PDB entry 7KPP | X-ray diffraction, 1.45 A resolution | chain A

Chain A:
Molecule: Acetyltransferase PA3944
From: Pseudomonas aeruginosa
Notes: EC 2.3.1.-
Reference sequence: Q9HX72 (ATSE3_PSEAE); residues 1-192 here = UniProt positions 1-192
Chain sequence (194 residues; each row starts with the number of its first residue; numbers below 1 keep their minus sign (Gly-1 is residue -1)):
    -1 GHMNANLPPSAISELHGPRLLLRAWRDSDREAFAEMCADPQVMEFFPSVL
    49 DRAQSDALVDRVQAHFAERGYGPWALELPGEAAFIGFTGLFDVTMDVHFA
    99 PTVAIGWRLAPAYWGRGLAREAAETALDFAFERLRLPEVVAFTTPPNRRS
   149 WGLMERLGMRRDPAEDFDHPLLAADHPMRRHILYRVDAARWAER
Disordered / not traced: -1 to 8
Modified positions: Cys35 (S-oxy cysteine; CSX)
Sequence notes: expression tag (-1 to 0); engineered mutation Ala102 (Glu in Q9HX72)
Ligand contacts: coenzyme A (COA): Arg17, Val40, Phe44, Trp105, Arg106, Leu107, Tyr111, Trp112, Gly113, Arg114, Gly115, Leu116, Ala117, Arg118, Phe140, Thr141, Asn145, Arg147, Ser148, Leu151, Arg154
Swiss-Prot annotation at these positions:
  - binding site (CoA): Trp105 to Leu107, Gly113, Asn145, Gly150 to Met152
Reported in the primary citation:
  - conformationally variable residues (side-chain flip): Phe89
  - binding site for unknown atom or ion: Ile103, Phe140 (from molecular simulation)
  - catalytic residues: Ser148
  - mutagenesis - S148A: abolished catalytic activity
  - catalytic residues: Thr141, Asn145 (proposed by the authors, not directly observed)

Summary:
Chain A binds coenzyme A. Curated annotation (UniProt) lists 8 CoA-binding residues. From the paper: catalytic
residues Ser148, Thr141 and Asn145; S148A abolishes catalytic activity.
Chain A is Acetyltransferase PA3944 (Pseudomonas aeruginosa); the structure, Structure of the E102A mutant of
a GNAT superfamily PA3944 acetyltransferase, was determined by X-ray diffraction (same publication as 7KPS).
